PDB entry 6OYY | X-ray diffraction, 2.70 A resolution | chains A and B of the 4 polymer chains in the assembly

# Chain A
Name: Aspartate 1-decarboxylase beta chain
Source organism: Mycobacterium tuberculosis (strain ATCC 25618 / H37Rv)
Reference sequence: P9WIL3 (PAND_MYCTU); residues 1-24 here = UniProt positions 1-24
Amino-acid sequence (24 residues; numbered 1 to 24; the number before each row is that of its first residue):
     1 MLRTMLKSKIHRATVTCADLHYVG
UniProt features mapped onto this chain:
  - mutagenesis: H21 (H21R: In S11; may confer PZA resistance; when associated with V-49)
From the paper describing this entry:
  - mutagenesis - H21R (0.184 (0.003) s-1): decreased catalytic activity

# Chain B
Name: Aspartate 1-decarboxylase alpha chain
Source organism: Mycobacterium tuberculosis (strain ATCC 25618 / H37Rv)
Notes: EC 4.1.1.11
Reference sequence: P9WIL3 (PAND_MYCTU); residue numbers follow UniProt; this construct covers 25-139
Amino-acid sequence (123 residues; row label = number of the first residue in the row):
    25 XVTIDADLMDAADLLEGEQVTIVDIDNGARLVTYAITGERGSGVIGINGA
    75 AAHLVHPGDLVILIAYATMDDARARTYQPRIVFVDAYNKPIDMGHDPAFV
   125 PENAGELLDPRLGVGLEHHHHHH
Unresolved in the structure: 116-147
Differences from the reference sequence: conflict PYR_25 (Ser in P9WIL3); expression tag (140-147)
Modified residues: PYR (pyruvic acid) at position 25
UniProt features mapped onto this chain:
  - active site: Y58 (Proton donor)
  - binding site (substrate): T57, G73 to A75
  - mutagenesis: I49 (I49V: In S11; may confer PZA resistance; when associated with R-21), A128 (A128S: In S6; may confer PZA resistance), E130 (E130G: In S13; may confer PZA resistance), V138 (V138A: In S9, S10; may confer PZA resistance)
Ligand contacts:
  - pyrazine-2-carboxylic acid (VGL), molecule 1: PYR_25, V56, T57, Y58, N72, G73, A74, A75
  - pyrazine-2-carboxylic acid (VGL), molecule 2: V47, I49, R54, I86, I88, Y90
From the paper describing this entry:
  - binding site for pyrazine-2-carboxylic acid: R54, A74, A75
  - mutagenesis - R54A: abolished binding to pyrazine-2-carboxylic acid
  - mutagenesis - R54A: abolished catalytic activity

# Chain A / chain B interface
Residue-residue contacts (95; chain A residue first):
  M1(A) - D94(B)
  M1(A) - D95(B)  hydrogen bond (backbone-backbone)
  L2(A) - T92(B)
  L2(A) - M93(B)
  L2(A) - D94(B)
  R3(A) - A91(B)
  R3(A) - T92(B)
  R3(A) - M93(B)  hydrogen bond (backbone-backbone)
  R3(A) - D95(B)  salt bridge
  R3(A) - A98(B)
  R3(A) - R99(B)
  T4(A) - Y90(B)
  T4(A) - A91(B)
  M5(A) - Y90(B)
  M5(A) - A91(B)  hydrogen bond (backbone-backbone)
  M5(A) - M93(B)  hydrophobic
  M5(A) - A98(B)
  L6(A) - I88(B)  hydrophobic
  L6(A) - A89(B)
  L6(A) - Y90(B)
  L6(A) - Y101(B)
  L6(A) - P103(B)
  L6(A) - I105(B)  hydrophobic
  K7(A) - D37(B)  hydrogen bond (side chain-backbone)
  K7(A) - E42(B)  salt bridge
  K7(A) - A89(B)  hydrogen bond (backbone-backbone)
  K7(A) - Y90(B)
  K7(A) - A91(B)
  K7(A) - Y101(B)
  K7(A) - P103(B)
  K7(A) - R104(B)  hydrogen bond (backbone-backbone)
  S8(A) - A36(B)  hydrogen bond (side chain-backbone)
  S8(A) - D37(B)
  S8(A) - L38(B)
  S8(A) - L87(B)
  S8(A) - I88(B)
  S8(A) - A89(B)  hydrogen bond (backbone-backbone)
  S8(A) - R104(B)
  K9(A) - I86(B)
  K9(A) - L87(B)
  K9(A) - R104(B)  hydrogen bond (backbone-backbone)
  K9(A) - I105(B)
  K9(A) - V106(B)  hydrogen bond (backbone-backbone)
  I10(A) - L32(B)  hydrophobic
  I10(A) - A36(B)  hydrophobic
  I10(A) - I86(B)
  I10(A) - L87(B)  hydrogen bond (backbone-backbone)
  I10(A) - V106(B)
  I10(A) - V108(B)  hydrophobic
  H11(A) - I86(B)
  H11(A) - V106(B)  hydrogen bond (backbone-backbone)
  H11(A) - F107(B)
  H11(A) - V108(B)
  R12(A) - L84(B)
  R12(A) - V85(B)  hydrogen bond (backbone-backbone)
  R12(A) - I86(B)
  R12(A) - V108(B)
  A13(A) - D83(B)
  A13(A) - L84(B)
  A13(A) - V85(B)  hydrogen bond (backbone-backbone)
  A13(A) - V108(B)  hydrophobic
  A13(A) - N112(B)
  T14(A) - I69(B)
  T14(A) - G82(B)
  T14(A) - D83(B)
  T14(A) - L84(B)
  T14(A) - A110(B)
  T14(A) - N112(B)  hydrogen bond (backbone-side chain)
  V15(A) - I69(B)
  V15(A) - I71(B)  hydrophobic
  V15(A) - V79(B)  hydrophobic
  V15(A) - H80(B)
  V15(A) - P81(B)
  V15(A) - G82(B)  hydrogen bond (backbone-backbone)
  V15(A) - D83(B)  hydrogen bond (backbone-backbone)
  V15(A) - V85(B)  hydrophobic
  T16(A) - G67(B)
  T16(A) - V68(B)
  T16(A) - I69(B)  hydrogen bond (backbone-backbone)
  T16(A) - N112(B)
  C17(A) - I69(B)
  C17(A) - G70(B)
  C17(A) - I71(B)  hydrogen bond (backbone-backbone)
  C17(A) - P81(B)
  A18(A) - I71(B)
  A18(A) - P81(B)
  D19(A) - I71(B)  hydrogen bond (backbone-backbone)
  D19(A) - N72(B)
  D19(A) - G73(B)  hydrogen bond (backbone-backbone)
  L20(A) - G73(B)
  L20(A) - A76(B)  hydrophobic
  L20(A) - H77(B)
  Y22(A) - I60(B)
  Y22(A) - N72(B)
  G24(A) - Y58(B)
Interface residues without a listed pair, chain B (46 interface residues in all): I28, I49

# Overview
The interface between chain A and chain B involves 22 residues on one side and 46 on the other; the contacts
include 21 hydrogen bonds and 2 salt bridges. Polar pairs include R3(A)-D95(B), K7(A)-E42(B) and K7(A)-D37(B).
The paper reports a binding site for pyrazine-2-carboxylic acid at R54(B), A74(B) and A75(B); H21R of chain A
reduces catalytic activity.
Chain A is Aspartate 1-decarboxylase beta chain and chain B is Aspartate 1-decarboxylase alpha chain, both
from Mycobacterium tuberculosis (strain ATCC 25618 / H37Rv); the structure, Crystal structure of Mtb aspartate
decarboxylase, pyrazinoic acid complex, was determined by X-ray diffraction together with 6OZ8, 6P02 and 6P1Y
from the same study.
